Entry 6Z3F (X-ray diffraction, 2.10 A resolution); this record covers chains V and W of the 3 polymer chains in the assembly.

[Chain V (and W)]
Name: Vascular endothelial growth factor A
Source organism: Homo sapiens
Notes: chain W of this document is another copy of the same molecule, construct and numbering; everything in this record applies to it too
Reference sequence: P15692 (VEGFA_HUMAN); residues 13-107 here correspond to UniProt positions 39-133 (UniProt number = residue number + 26)
Chain sequence (95 residues; numbered 13 to 107; the number before each row is that of its first residue):
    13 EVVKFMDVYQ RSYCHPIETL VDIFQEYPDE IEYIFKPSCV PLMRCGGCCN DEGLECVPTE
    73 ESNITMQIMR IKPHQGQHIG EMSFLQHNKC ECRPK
Disulfides: C26-C68, C57-C102, C61-C104

[How chain V and chain W interact]
Cross-chain cystine bridges: C51(V)-C60(W), C60(V)-C51(W)
Pairs across the interface (54):
  E13(V) with T77(W)
  V14(V) with T77(W); Q79(W); E93(W)
  V15(V) with T77(W), hydrogen bond (backbone-backbone); M78(W); Q79(W), hydrogen bond (backbone-backbone)
  K16(V) with Q79(W)
  F17(V) with K48(W); P49(W); Q79(W), hydrogen bond (backbone-side chain); M81(W), hydrophobic
  V20(V) with P49(W), hydrophobic; M78(W), hydrophobic; I80(W), hydrophobic
  R23(V) with E30(W), salt bridge
  S24(V) with P49(W); C51(W), hydrogen bond (side chain-backbone)
  I29(V) with E30(W)
  E30(V) with R23(W), salt bridge; I29(W)
  L32(V) with I29(W), hydrophobic; G58(W); G59(W)
  K48(V) with F17(W); N62(W), hydrogen bond (side chain-backbone)
  P49(V) with F17(W); Y21(W), hydrophobic; S24(W)
  S50(V) with C60(W)
  C51(V) with S24(W), hydrogen bond (backbone-side chain); G59(W); C60(W), disulfide
  P53(V) with R23(W)
  G58(V) with L32(W)
  G59(V) with L32(W); C51(W)
  C60(V) with S50(W); C51(W), disulfide
  N62(V) with K48(W), hydrogen bond (backbone-side chain); P49(W); S50(W), hydrogen bond (side chain-backbone)
  I76(V) with V15(W), hydrophobic
  T77(V) with E13(W); V14(W); V15(W), hydrogen bond (backbone-backbone)
  M78(V) with V15(W); V20(W), hydrophobic
  Q79(V) with V14(W); V15(W), hydrogen bond (backbone-backbone); K16(W); F17(W), hydrogen bond (side chain-backbone)
  M81(V) with F17(W), hydrophobic
  E93(V) with V14(W)
Also at the interface, not in a pair above, chain V (31 interface residues in all): Y21, H27, V52, I80, I91
Also at the interface, not in a pair above, chain W (32 interface residues in all): H27, V52, P53, C61, I76, I91

[Summary]
31 residues of chain V face 32 of chain W across their interface, with 2 disulfide bonds, 11 hydrogen bonds
and 2 salt bridges. Polar contacts include R23(V)-E30(W), F17(V)-Q79(W) and S24(V)-C51(W).
Chain V and chain W are both Vascular endothelial growth factor A (Homo sapiens); the structure, VEGF-A 13:107
crystallized with 2C bicyclic peptide, was determined by X-ray diffraction together with 6ZFL, 6ZBR, 6ZCD and
6Z13 from the same study.
